Entry 3O3F (X-ray diffraction, 2.00 A resolution); this record covers chains A and C of the 3 polymer chains in the assembly.

[Chain A]
Name: Ribonuclease HII
From: Thermotoga maritima
Notes: EC 3.1.26.4
Reference sequence: Q9X017 (RNH2_THEMA); residue numbers follow UniProt; this construct covers 2-223
Amino-acid sequence (222 residues; numbered 2 to 223; the number before each row is that of its first residue):
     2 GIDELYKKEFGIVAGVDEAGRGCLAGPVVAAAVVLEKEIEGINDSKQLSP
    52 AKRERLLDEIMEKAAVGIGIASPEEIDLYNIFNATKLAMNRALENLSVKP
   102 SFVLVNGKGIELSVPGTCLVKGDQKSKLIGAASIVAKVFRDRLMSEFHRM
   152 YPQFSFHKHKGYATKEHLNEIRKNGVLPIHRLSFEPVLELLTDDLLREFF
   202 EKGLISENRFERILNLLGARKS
Differences from the reference sequence: engineered mutation Asn-107 (Asp in Q9X017)
Bound ions: Mg2+: Asp-18, Glu-19 (shared with 2 residues of chain D)
UniProt features mapped onto this chain:
  - binding site (a divalent metal cation): Asp-18, Glu-19
What the authors report for this chain:
  - Mg2+ coordination: Asp-18
  - binding site for the 12-nt DNA/RNA hybrid strand: Gly-21, Arg-22, Lys-47, Lys-122, Lys-138, Tyr-163
  - specificity-determining residues: Tyr-163
  - conformationally variable residues (order/disorder transition): Glu-41 to Pro-51
  - binding site for the 12-nt DNA strand (chain C): Pro-187
  - mutagenesis - Y163F: decreased catalytic activity on all tested substrates
  - mutagenesis - G21S: decreased catalytic activity on RNA/DNA and DNA-RNA/DNA
  - mutagenesis - G21S: decreased catalytic activity on Mg2+
  - mutagenesis - G21S: unchanged catalytic activity on Mn2+
  - mutagenesis - R22A: unchanged catalytic activity on most substrates
  - mutagenesis - R22A: decreased catalytic activity on DNA5-RNA7/DNA12 hybrid
  - mutagenesis - G21S: decreased catalytic activity on (5')RNA-DNA(3') junction

[Chain C]
Molecule: 12-nt DNA strand
Sequence (12 nucleotides; numbered 1 to 12; the number before each row is that of its first residue):
     1 GAATCAGGTGTC

[Interface between chain A and chain C]
Pairs across the interface - 14 pairs, chain A then chain C:
  Gly-23(A) with DG7(C), base contact; DG8(C), sugar contact
  Gln-48(A) with DG1(C), sugar contact
  Asn-81(A) with DG10(C), phosphate contact
  Ile-82(A) with DT9(C), phosphate contact; DG10(C), hydrogen bond to the phosphate
  Phe-83(A) with DG10(C), sugar contact; DT11(C), sugar contact
  Tyr-163(A) with DG7(C), base contact
  Ala-164(A) with DG7(C), sugar contact
  Phe-185(A) with DT9(C), sugar contact
  Glu-186(A) with DG8(C), phosphate contact; DT9(C), hydrogen bond to the phosphate
  Pro-187(A) with DG8(C), phosphate contact
Other interface residues (no listed pair), chain A (14 interface residues in all): Arg-22, Leu-25, Lys-166, Ser-184
Other interface residues (no listed pair), chain C (7 interface residues in all): DA6

[In short]
Chain A and chain C form an interface of 14 and 7 residues respectively, with 2 hydrogen bonds. Among the
polar pairs are Ile-82(A)/DG10(C) and Glu-186(A)/DT9(C). From the paper: a binding site for the 12-nt DNA/RNA
hybrid strand at Gly-21(A), Arg-22(A) and Lys-47(A) among others; Y163F of chain A reduces catalytic activity
on all tested substrates; 3 substitutions were tested in all.
Chain A is Ribonuclease HII (Thermotoga maritima) and chain C is a 12-nt DNA strand; the structure, T.
maritima RNase H2 D107N in complex with nucleic acid substrate and magnesium ions, was determined by X-ray
diffraction (same publication as 3O3H).
